4NIK - chains A and B; structure by X-ray diffraction, 2.50 A resolution.

[Chain A]
Protein: 26S proteasome non-ATPase regulatory subunit 10
From: Homo sapiens
UniProt: O75832 (PSD10_HUMAN); numbering as in UniProt (aligned over 1-226)
Sequence (230 residues; row label = number of the first residue in the row; numbers below 1 keep their minus sign (Gly-3 is residue -3)):
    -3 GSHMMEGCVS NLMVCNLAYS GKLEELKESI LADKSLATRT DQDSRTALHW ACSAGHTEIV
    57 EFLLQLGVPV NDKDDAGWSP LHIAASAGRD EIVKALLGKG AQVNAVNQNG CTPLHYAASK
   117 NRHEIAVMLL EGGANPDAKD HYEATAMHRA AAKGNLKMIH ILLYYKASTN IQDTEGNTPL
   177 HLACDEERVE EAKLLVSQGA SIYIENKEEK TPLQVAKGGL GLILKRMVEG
Unresolved in the structure: -3 to 2
Construct notes: expression tag (-3 to 0)

[Chain B]
Protein: Single-chain Fv fragment antibody
Notes: antibody fragment or engineered binder
Sequence (256 residues; each row starts with the number of its first residue):
     1 MAEVQLVESG GSLVKPGGSL RLSCAASGFT FSNYSMNWVR QAPGKGLEWI SSISGSSRYI
    61 YYADFVKGRF TISRDNATNS LYLQMNSLRA EDTAVYYCVR GVIDKFDYWG RGTLVTVSAG
   121 GGGSGGGGSG GGGSQSVLTQ PASVSGSPGQ SITISCAGTS SDVGGYNYVS WYQQHPGKAP
   181 KLMIYEDSKR PSGVSNRFSG SKSGNTASLT ISGLQAEDEA DYYCISYISS NTRLFGGGTK
   241 LAVLGAAASA HHHHHH
Unresolved in the structure: 1-2, 120-133, 245-256
Cystine bridges: Cys156-Cys224

[How chain A and chain B interact]
Contacting residue pairs - 32 pairs, chain A then chain B:
  Lys90(A) with Thr30(B)
  Glu127(A) with Asn33(B); Ser35(B), hydrogen bond; Ser54(B); Gly55(B), hydrogen bond (side chain-backbone)
  Leu152(A) with Tyr166(B); Tyr168(B)
  Lys153(A) with Ile103(B); Asp104(B), salt bridge; Tyr168(B), hydrogen bond (backbone-side chain); Glu186(B), salt bridge
  His156(A) with Ile103(B); Tyr166(B), hydrogen bond (side chain-backbone); Asn167(B); Tyr168(B); Tyr227(B); Ile228(B)
  Ile157(A) with Ile103(B), hydrophobic
  Tyr160(A) with Ser35(B), hydrogen bond; Tyr61(B), hydrogen bond (backbone-side chain); Val102(B), hydrophobic; Ile103(B), hydrophobic; Ser230(B)
  Tyr161(A) with Tyr59(B)
  Lys162(A) with Tyr59(B); Tyr61(B)
  Glu186(A) with Gly165(B); Tyr166(B)
  Lys189(A) with Tyr166(B)
  Leu190(A) with Tyr166(B), hydrophobic
  Ser193(A) with Tyr166(B)
  Gln194(A) with Ser229(B)
Interface residues without a listed pair, chain A (18 interface residues in all): Glu120, Val123, Leu159, Met223
Interface residues without a listed pair, chain B (24 interface residues in all): Tyr34, Ser52, Ile53, Lys105, Tyr185
Interface features reported in the paper:
  - specific contacts: Thr30(B)-Lys90(A), Asn33(B)-Glu127(A), Ser35(B)-Glu127(A) (hydrogen bond), Ser35(B)-Tyr160(A) (hydrogen bond), Ser54(B)-Glu127(A), Gly55(B)-Glu127(A) (hydrogen bond), Tyr59(B)-Tyr161(A), Tyr59(B)-Lys162(A), Tyr61(B)-Tyr160(A) (hydrogen bond), Tyr61(B)-Lys162(A), Val102(B)-Tyr160(A), Ile103(B)-Lys153(A), Ile103(B)-His156(A), Ile103(B)-Ile157(A), Ile103(B)-Tyr160(A), Asp104(B)-Lys153(A) (salt bridge), Gly165(B)-Glu186(A), Tyr166(B)-His156(A) (hydrogen bond), Tyr166(B)-Leu152(A), Tyr166(B)-Glu186(A), Tyr166(B)-Lys189(A), Tyr166(B)-Leu190(A), Tyr166(B)-Ser193(A), Asn167(B)-His156(A), Tyr168(B)-Leu152(A), Tyr168(B)-Lys153(A), Tyr168(B)-His156(A), Glu186(B)-Lys153(A) (salt bridge), Tyr227(B)-His156(A), Ile228(B)-His156(A), Ser229(B)-Gln194(A), Ser230(B)-Tyr160(A)
  - epitope / paratope residues, chain B: Thr30(B), Asn33(B), Ser35(B), Ser54(B), Gly55(B), Tyr59(B), Tyr61(B), Val102(B), Ile103(B), Asp104(B), Gly165(B), Tyr166(B), Asn167(B), Tyr168(B), Glu186(B), Tyr227(B), Ile228(B), Ser229(B), Ser230(B)
  - epitope / paratope residues, chain B: Tyr34(B), Tyr185(B) (from molecular simulation)
  - hot spots on chain B (mutagenesis) - Y34A, S35A, Y59A, Y61A, V102A, I103A, Y166A, N167A (0.9 kcal/mol), Y168A, Y185A, Y227A, I228A: decreased binding to 26S proteasome non-ATPase regulatory subunit 10 (chain A) (from molecular simulation)

[Overview]
18 residues of chain A face 24 of chain B across their interface, with 6 hydrogen bonds and 2 salt bridges.
Polar contacts include Lys153(A)-Asp104(B), Lys153(A)-Glu186(B) and Glu127(A)-Ser35(B). The authors report
contacts between Thr30(B) and Lys90(A), Asn33(B) and Glu127(A) and Ser54(B) and Glu127(A) among others;
hydrogen bonds between Ser35(B) and Glu127(A), Ser35(B) and Tyr160(A) and Gly55(B) and Glu127(A) among others;
salt bridges between Asp104(B) and Lys153(A) and Glu186(B) and Lys153(A). From the paper: Y34A, S35A and Y59A
of chain B, among others, reduce binding to 26S proteasome non-ATPase regulatory subunit 10 (chain A);
epitope/paratope residues Thr30(B), Asn33(B) and Ser35(B) among others; 12 substitutions were tested in all.
Here chain A is 26S proteasome non-ATPase regulatory subunit 10 (Homo sapiens) and chain B is Single-chain Fv
fragment antibody. Entry 4NIK (Structure of human Gankyrin in complex to the single chain antibody F5) was
determined by X-ray diffraction.
